Entry 7K5Y (electron microscopy, 2.76 A resolution); this record covers chains E and J of the 13 polymer chains in the assembly.

[Chain E]
Molecule: Histone H3.1
From: Homo sapiens
UniProt: P68431 (H31_HUMAN); residues 0-135 here correspond to UniProt positions 1-136 (UniProt number = residue number + 1)
Sequence (136 residues; row label = number of the first residue in the row; numbering starts at 0):
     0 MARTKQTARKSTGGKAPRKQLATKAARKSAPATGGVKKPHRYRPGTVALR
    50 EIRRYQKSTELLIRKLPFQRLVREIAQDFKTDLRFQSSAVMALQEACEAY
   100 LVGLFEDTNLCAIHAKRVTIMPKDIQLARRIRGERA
Disordered / not traced: 0-36, 134-135
UniProt features mapped onto this chain:
  - modified residue: Arg2 (Asymmetric dimethylarginine), Thr3 (Phosphothreonine), Lys4 (Allysine), Gln5 (5-glutamyl dopamine), Thr6 (Phosphothreonine), Arg8 (Citrulline), Lys9 (N6,N6,N6-trimethyllysine), Ser10 (ADP-ribosylserine), Thr11 (Phosphothreonine), Lys14 (N6-(2-hydroxyisobutyryl)lysine), Arg17 (Asymmetric dimethylarginine), Lys18 (N6-(2-hydroxyisobutyryl)lysine), Lys23 (N6-(2-hydroxyisobutyryl)lysine), Arg26 (Citrulline), Lys27 (N6,N6,N6-trimethyllysine), Ser28 (ADP-ribosylserine), Lys36 (N6,N6,N6-trimethyllysine), Lys37 (N6-methyllysine), Tyr41 (Phosphotyrosine), Lys56 (N6,N6,N6-trimethyllysine) and 8 more in UniProt
  - lipidation: Lys18 (N6-decanoyllysine)

[Chain J]
Molecule: 197-nt DNA strand
From: Homo sapiens
Sequence (197 nucleotides; each row starts with the number of its first residue):
     1 GGGGTGGTCGCTGTTCAATACATGCACAGGATGTATATATCTGACACGTG
    51 CCTGGAGACTAGGGAGTAATCCCCTTGGCGGTTAAAACGCGGGGGACAGC
   101 GCGTACGTGCGTTTAAGCGGTGCTAGAGCTGTCTACGACCAATTGAGCGG
   151 CCTCGGCACCGGGATTCTCCAGGGCGGCCGCGTATAGGGTCCAGCCC

[How chain E and chain J interact]
Pairs across the interface - 27 pairs, chain E then chain J:
  His39(E) with DT32(J), sugar contact
  Arg40(E) with DT108(J), hydrogen bond to the base; DG109(J), hydrogen bond to the sugar
  Tyr41(E) with DT32(J), sugar contact; DG33(J), sugar contact; DT108(J), sugar contact; DG109(J), hydrogen bond to the phosphate
  Arg42(E) with DT108(J), phosphate contact
  Pro43(E) with DG107(J), phosphate contact; DT108(J), phosphate contact
  Gly44(E) with DG107(J), hydrogen bond to the phosphate; DT108(J), hydrogen bond to the phosphate
  Thr45(E) with DT108(J), hydrogen bond to the phosphate
  Val46(E) with DT108(J), hydrogen bond to the phosphate; DG109(J), phosphate contact
  Ala47(E) with DT108(J), hydrogen bond to the phosphate
  Arg49(E) with DG33(J), hydrogen bond to the phosphate; DT34(J), salt bridge to the phosphate
  Lys56(E) with DA35(J), salt bridge to the phosphate
  Arg63(E) with DA116(J), phosphate contact; DG117(J), salt bridge to the phosphate
  Lys64(E) with DG117(J), hydrogen bond to the phosphate
  Leu65(E) with DA116(J), phosphate contact; DG117(J), hydrogen bond to the phosphate
  Pro66(E) with DA116(J), phosphate contact
  Arg69(E) with DA116(J), salt bridge to the phosphate
  Arg83(E) with DG126(J), sugar contact
Interface residues without a listed pair, chain E (18 interface residues in all): Lys115
Interface residues without a listed pair, chain J (13 interface residues in all): DA31, DC97, DA125

[In short]
Chain E and chain J form an interface of 18 and 13 residues respectively; the contacts include 11 hydrogen
bonds and 4 salt bridges. Among the polar pairs are Arg40(E)-DT108(J), Arg40(E)-DG109(J) and
Tyr41(E)-DG109(J).
Here chain E is Histone H3.1 and chain J is a 197-nt DNA strand, both from Homo sapiens. Entry 7K5Y (Cryo-EM
structure of a chromatosome containing human linker histone H1.4) was determined by electron microscopy,
deposited together with 7K5X, 7K60, 7K61 and 7K63.
